PDB entry 2D07 | X-ray diffraction, 2.10 A resolution | chains A and B

[Chain A]
Molecule: G/T mismatch-specific thymine DNA glycosylase
Source organism: Homo sapiens
Notes: EC 3.2.2.-; fragment: central region
UniProtKB: Q13569 (TDG_HUMAN); numbering as in UniProt (aligned over 112-339)
Sequence (230 residues; numbered 110 to 339; the number before each row is that of its first residue):
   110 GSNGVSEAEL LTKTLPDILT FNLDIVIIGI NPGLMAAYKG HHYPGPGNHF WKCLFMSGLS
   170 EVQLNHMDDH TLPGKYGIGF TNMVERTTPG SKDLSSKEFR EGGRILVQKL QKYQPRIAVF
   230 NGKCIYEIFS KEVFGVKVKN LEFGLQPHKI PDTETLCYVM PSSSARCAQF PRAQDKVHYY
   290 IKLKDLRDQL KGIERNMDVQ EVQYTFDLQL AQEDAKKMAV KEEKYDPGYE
Unresolved in the structure: 110-112, 200-202, 331-339
Sequence notes: cloning artifact (110-111)
UniProt features mapped onto this chain:
  - cross-link (Glycyl lysine isopeptide (Lys-Gly)): Lys248 (interchain with G-Cter in SUMO2), Lys330 (interchain with G-Cter in SUMO)
  - mutagenesis: Asn140 (N140A: Loss of DNA glycosylase activity but still able to bind DNA), Ala145 (A145G: Increased DNA glycosylase activity on G/T mispairs), His151 (H151A/Q: Increased DNA glycosylase activity on G/T mispairs), Asn191 (N191A: Reduced DNA glycosylase activity on G/T and G/U mispairs), Thr197 (T197A: Reduced DNA glycosylase activity on G/T mispairs), Arg281 (R281A: Restores the DNA-binding ability of the sumoylated form), Glu310 (E310Q: Restores the DNA-binding ability of the sumoylated form), Phe315 (F315A: Restores the DNA-binding ability of the sumoylated form)

[Chain B]
Molecule: Ubiquitin-like protein SMT3B
Source organism: Homo sapiens
UniProtKB: P61956 (SUMO2_HUMAN); numbering as in UniProt (aligned over 1-93)
Sequence (93 residues; each row starts with the number of its first residue):
     1 MADEKPKEGV KTENNDHINL KVAGQDGSVV QFKIKRHTPL SKLMKAYCER QGLSMRQIRF
    61 RFDGQPINET DTPAQLEMED EDTIDVFQQQ TGG
Unresolved in the structure: 1-14, 91-93
UniProt features mapped onto this chain:
  - modified residue: Lys11 (N6-acetyllysine)
  - cross-link: Met1 (Peptide (Met-Gly) (interchain with G-Cter in ubiquitin)), Lys5 (Glycyl lysine isopeptide (Lys-Gly) (interchain with G-Cter in SUMO2)), Lys7 (Glycyl lysine isopeptide (Lys-Gly) (interchain with G-Cter in SUMO2)), Lys11 (Glycyl lysine isopeptide (Lys-Gly) (interchain with G-Cter in SUMO)), Lys21 (Glycyl lysine isopeptide (Lys-Gly) (interchain with G-Cter in SUMO2)), Gly93 (Glycyl lysine isopeptide (Gly-Lys) (interchain with K-? in acceptor proteins))
  - mutagenesis: Lys11 (K11R: Abolishes the formation of poly(SUMO) chains), Lys33 (K33E: Significantly impairs sumoylation of MTA1), Lys35 (K35E: Significantly impairs sumoylation of MTA1), Lys42 (K42E: Significantly impairs sumoylation of MTA1)

[Interface between chain A and chain B]
Contacting residue pairs (39):
  Met165(A) with Glu49(B); Arg50(B)
  Arg281(A) with Asp26(B), salt bridge
  Gln283(A) with Asp26(B), hydrogen bond; Ser28(B); Arg50(B), hydrogen bond (backbone-side chain); Gln51(B)
  Val286(A) with Arg50(B)
  His287(A) with Arg50(B)
  Asn305(A) with Lys42(B)
  Met306(A) with His17(B)
  Asp307(A) with Lys33(B); Ile34(B); Lys35(B); Lys42(B), salt bridge
  Val308(A) with Phe32(B), hydrophobic; Lys33(B); Lys42(B)
  Gln309(A) with His17(B); Gln31(B); Phe32(B); Lys33(B), hydrogen bond (backbone-backbone)
  Glu310(A) with Val30(B); Gln31(B); Arg50(B), salt bridge
  Val311(A) with Gln31(B), hydrogen bond (backbone-backbone); Lys33(B)
  Gln312(A) with Val30(B); Gln31(B), hydrogen bond (backbone-backbone)
  Tyr313(A) with Ser28(B); Val29(B); Val30(B), hydrophobic; Arg50(B); Gln51(B)
  Thr314(A) with Ser28(B); Val29(B), hydrogen bond (backbone-backbone)
  Asp316(A) with Gly27(B)
  Leu319(A) with Asp26(B); Gly27(B)
Interface residues without a listed pair, chain A (19 interface residues in all): Ile290, Phe315
Interface residues without a listed pair, chain B (20 interface residues in all): Asn19, Thr38, Leu43, Ala46, Gly52

[Overview]
Chain A and chain B form an interface of 19 and 20 residues respectively; the contacts include 6 hydrogen
bonds and 3 salt bridges. Polar contacts include Arg281(A)-Asp26(B), Asp307(A)-Lys42(B) and
Glu310(A)-Arg50(B).
Here chain A is G/T mismatch-specific thymine DNA glycosylase and chain B is Ubiquitin-like protein SMT3B,
both from Homo sapiens. Entry 2D07 (Crystal Structure of SUMO-3-modified Thymine-DNA Glycosylase) was
determined by X-ray diffraction.
